PDB entry 6KGK | X-ray diffraction, 2.70 A resolution | chains A and B

# Chain A
Name: Lysine-specific histone demethylase 1A
Organism: Homo sapiens
Notes: EC 1.-.-.-
Reference sequence: O60341 (KDM1A_HUMAN); residue numbers follow UniProt; this construct covers 172-833
Amino-acid sequence (669 residues; numbered 165 to 833; the number before each row is that of its first residue):
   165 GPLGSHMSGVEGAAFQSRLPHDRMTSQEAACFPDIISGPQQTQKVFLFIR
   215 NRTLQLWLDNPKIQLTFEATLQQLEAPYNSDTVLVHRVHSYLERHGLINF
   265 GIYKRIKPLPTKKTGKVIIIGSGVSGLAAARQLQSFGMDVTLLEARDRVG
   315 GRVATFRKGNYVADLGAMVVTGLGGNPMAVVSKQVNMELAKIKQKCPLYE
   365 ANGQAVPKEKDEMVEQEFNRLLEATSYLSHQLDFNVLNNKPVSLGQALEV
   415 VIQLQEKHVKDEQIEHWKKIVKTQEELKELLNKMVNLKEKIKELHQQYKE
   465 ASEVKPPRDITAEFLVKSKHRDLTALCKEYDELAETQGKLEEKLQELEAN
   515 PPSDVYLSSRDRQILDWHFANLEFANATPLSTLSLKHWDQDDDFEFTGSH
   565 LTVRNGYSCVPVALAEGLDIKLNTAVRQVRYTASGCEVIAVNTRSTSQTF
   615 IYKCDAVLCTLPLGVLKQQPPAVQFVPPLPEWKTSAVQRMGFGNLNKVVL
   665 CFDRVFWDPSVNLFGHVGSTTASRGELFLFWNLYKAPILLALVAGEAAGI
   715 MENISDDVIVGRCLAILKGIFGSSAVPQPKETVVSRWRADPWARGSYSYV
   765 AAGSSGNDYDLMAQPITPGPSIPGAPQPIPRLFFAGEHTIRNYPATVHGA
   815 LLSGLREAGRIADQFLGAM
Not modelled in the structure: 165-171, 833
Construct notes: expression tag (165-171)
Ligand contacts: DJ0 / FAD: Ile-284, Gly-285, Ser-286, Gly-287, Val-288, Ser-289, Gly-290, Leu-307, Glu-308, Ala-309, Arg-310, Gly-314, Gly-315, Arg-316, Val-317, Leu-329, Gly-330, Ala-331, Met-332, Val-333, Thr-335, Phe-538, Ala-539, His-564, Thr-588, Ala-589, Val-590, Thr-624, Leu-625, Pro-626, Val-629, Val-637, Leu-659, Lys-661, Trp-751, Trp-756, Ser-760, Tyr-761, Gly-800, Glu-801, Pro-808, Ala-809, Thr-810, Val-811, Ala-814

# Chain B
Name: REST corepressor 1
Organism: Homo sapiens
Reference sequence: Q9UKL0 (RCOR1_HUMAN); residues 308-440 here correspond to UniProt positions 311-443 (UniProt number = residue number + 3)
Amino-acid sequence (140 residues; numbered 301 to 440; the number before each row is that of its first residue):
   301 GSSGSASRKPPKGMFLSQEDVEAVSANATAATTVLRQLDMELVSVKRQIQ
   351 NIKQTNSALKEKLDGGIEPYRLPEVIQKCNARWTTEEQLLAVQAIRKYGR
   401 DFQAISDVIGNKSVVQVKNFFVNYRRRFNIDEVLQEWEAE
Not modelled in the structure: 301-308
Construct notes: expression tag (301-307)

# Interface between chain A and chain B
Contacting residue pairs (103):
  Glu-381(A) / Met-314(B)
  Arg-384(A) / Pro-311(B)
  Arg-384(A) / Lys-312(B)  hydrogen bond (side chain-backbone)
  Arg-384(A) / Gly-313(B)
  Arg-384(A) / Met-314(B)
  Leu-385(A) / Met-314(B)
  Glu-387(A) / Pro-311(B)
  Ala-388(A) / Pro-311(B)
  Ala-388(A) / Met-314(B)  hydrophobic
  Ala-388(A) / Leu-316(B)  hydrophobic
  Tyr-391(A) / Lys-309(B)
  Tyr-391(A) / Pro-310(B)
  Tyr-391(A) / Leu-316(B)  hydrophobic
  Leu-392(A) / Val-321(B)  hydrophobic
  Leu-396(A) / Leu-316(B)
  Leu-396(A) / Gln-318(B)
  Leu-396(A) / Val-321(B)  hydrophobic
  Phe-398(A) / Val-321(B)  hydrophobic
  Leu-401(A) / Ser-325(B)
  Val-415(A) / Leu-316(B)  hydrophobic
  Gln-417(A) / Val-324(B)
  Gln-417(A) / Ala-331(B)
  Leu-418(A) / Phe-315(B)
  Leu-418(A) / Leu-316(B)  hydrophobic
  Leu-418(A) / Asp-320(B)
  Leu-418(A) / Val-321(B)  hydrophobic
  Leu-418(A) / Val-324(B)  hydrophobic
  Gln-419(A) / Gly-313(B)
  Gln-419(A) / Met-314(B)
  Gln-419(A) / Phe-315(B)  hydrogen bond (side chain-backbone)
  Gln-419(A) / Leu-316(B)
  Glu-420(A) / Leu-335(B)
  Lys-421(A) / Asp-320(B)  salt bridge
  Lys-421(A) / Val-334(B)
  Lys-421(A) / Leu-335(B)
  His-422(A) / Phe-315(B)
  Lys-424(A) / Leu-335(B)
  Lys-424(A) / Leu-338(B)
  Lys-424(A) / Asp-339(B)  salt bridge
  Asp-425(A) / Leu-338(B)
  Gln-427(A) / Leu-342(B)
  Ile-428(A) / Leu-338(B)
  Ile-428(A) / Glu-341(B)
  Ile-428(A) / Leu-342(B)
  Trp-431(A) / Leu-342(B)
  Trp-431(A) / Val-345(B)  hydrophobic
  Trp-431(A) / Lys-346(B)
  Trp-431(A) / Ile-349(B)  hydrophobic
  Ile-434(A) / Ile-349(B)  hydrophobic
  Val-435(A) / Val-345(B)  hydrophobic
  Val-435(A) / Ile-349(B)  hydrophobic
  Gln-438(A) / Ile-352(B)
  Gln-438(A) / Lys-353(B)
  Gln-438(A) / Asn-356(B)  hydrogen bond
  Glu-439(A) / Gln-348(B)
  Glu-439(A) / Ile-352(B)
  Leu-441(A) / Asn-356(B)
  Lys-442(A) / Thr-355(B)
  Lys-442(A) / Asn-356(B)
  Leu-445(A) / Asn-356(B)
  Leu-445(A) / Leu-359(B)  hydrophobic
  Asn-446(A) / Leu-359(B)
  Met-448(A) / Leu-363(B)  hydrophobic
  Val-449(A) / Leu-359(B)
  Val-449(A) / Lys-362(B)
  Val-449(A) / Leu-363(B)  hydrophobic
  Lys-452(A) / Lys-362(B)  hydrogen bond (side chain-backbone)
  Lys-452(A) / Leu-363(B)
  Lys-452(A) / Asp-364(B)  hydrogen bond (side chain-backbone)
  Lys-452(A) / Gly-366(B)
  Ile-455(A) / Ile-367(B)  hydrophobic
  Ile-455(A) / Tyr-370(B)  hydrophobic
  Lys-456(A) / Tyr-370(B)
  His-459(A) / Pro-369(B)
  His-459(A) / Tyr-370(B)
  Tyr-462(A) / Leu-372(B)  hydrophobic
  Ile-474(A) / Glu-386(B)
  Ile-474(A) / Leu-389(B)  hydrophobic
  Ile-474(A) / Leu-390(B)  hydrophobic
  Ile-474(A) / Gln-393(B)  hydrogen bond (backbone-side chain)
  Thr-475(A) / Gln-393(B)
  Phe-478(A) / Leu-390(B)  hydrophobic
  Phe-478(A) / Gln-393(B)
  Phe-478(A) / Ala-394(B)
  Lys-481(A) / Leu-390(B)
  Lys-481(A) / Val-408(B)
  Ser-482(A) / Tyr-398(B)
  His-484(A) / Leu-372(B)
  Arg-485(A) / Tyr-398(B)
  Arg-485(A) / Ala-404(B)
  Arg-485(A) / Asp-407(B)
  Arg-485(A) / Val-408(B)
  Asp-486(A) / Lys-397(B)  salt bridge
  Asp-486(A) / Tyr-398(B)  hydrogen bond
  Leu-487(A) / Tyr-370(B)
  Leu-487(A) / Leu-372(B)  hydrophobic
  Cys-491(A) / Ile-367(B)  hydrophobic
  Tyr-494(A) / Leu-363(B)
  Tyr-494(A) / Ile-367(B)  hydrophobic
  Asp-495(A) / Arg-371(B)  salt bridge
  Gln-501(A) / Lys-360(B)
  Glu-505(A) / Lys-360(B)  salt bridge
  Glu-512(A) / Lys-353(B)  salt bridge
Also at the interface, not in a pair above, chain A (58 interface residues in all): Gln-395, Asn-402, Lys-432, Glu-477, Lys-483, Tyr-520
Also at the interface, not in a pair above, chain B (53 interface residues in all): Ser-317, Pro-373, Asp-401, Ile-409

# In short
Chain A and chain B form an interface of 58 and 53 residues respectively; the contacts include 7 hydrogen
bonds and 6 salt bridges. Polar contacts include Lys-421(A)/Asp-320(B), Lys-424(A)/Asp-339(B) and
Asp-486(A)/Lys-397(B). Chain A binds DJ0 / FAD.
Chain A is Lysine-specific histone demethylase 1A and chain B is REST corepressor 1, both from Homo sapiens;
the structure, LSD1-CoREST-S2101 five-membered ring adduct model, was determined by X-ray diffraction together
with 6KGL, 6KGM and 6KGN from the same study.
